4FIP - chains B and C of the 8 polymer chains in the assembly; structure by X-ray diffraction, 2.69 A resolution.

[Chain B]
Molecule: Protein SUS1
From: Saccharomyces cerevisiae
Reference sequence: Q6WNK7 (SUS1_YEAST); residue numbers follow UniProt; this construct covers 1-96
Amino-acid sequence (96 residues; numbered 1 to 96; the number before each row is that of its first residue):
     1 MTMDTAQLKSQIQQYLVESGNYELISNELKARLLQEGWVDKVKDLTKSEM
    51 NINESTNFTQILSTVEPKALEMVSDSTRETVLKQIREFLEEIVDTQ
Unresolved in the structure: 1-5, 96

[Chain C]
Molecule: SAGA-associated factor 11
From: Saccharomyces cerevisiae
Reference sequence: Q03067 (SGF11_YEAST); residues 1-72 here = UniProt positions 1-72
Amino-acid sequence (72 residues; each row starts with the number of its first residue):
     1 MTEETITIDSISNGILNNLLTTLIQDIVARETTQQQLLKTRYPDLRSYYF
    51 DPNGSLDINGLQKQQESSQYIH
Unresolved in the structure: 1-4, 46-72
From the paper describing this entry:
  - conformationally variable residues (order/disorder transition): Arg-46 to His-72

[How chain B and chain C interact]
Pairs across the interface (54):
  Lys-9(B) / Gly-14(C)
  Lys-9(B) / Asn-18(C)  hydrogen bond
  Ile-12(B) / Ile-11(C)  hydrophobic
  Ile-12(B) / Ile-15(C)  hydrophobic
  Gln-13(B) / Asn-18(C)
  Tyr-22(B) / Leu-19(C)
  Ile-25(B) / Leu-19(C)  hydrophobic
  Ser-26(B) / Leu-19(C)
  Leu-29(B) / Leu-19(C)  hydrophobic
  Lys-30(B) / Leu-23(C)
  Leu-33(B) / Leu-20(C)  hydrophobic
  Leu-33(B) / Leu-23(C)  hydrophobic
  Trp-38(B) / Leu-23(C)  hydrophobic
  Trp-38(B) / Ile-24(C)  hydrophobic
  Trp-38(B) / Ile-27(C)  hydrophobic
  Val-39(B) / Ile-27(C)  hydrophobic
  Val-42(B) / Ile-27(C)  hydrophobic
  Lys-43(B) / Ile-27(C)
  Lys-43(B) / Glu-31(C)
  Thr-46(B) / Val-28(C)
  Thr-46(B) / Glu-31(C)
  Lys-47(B) / Glu-31(C)  salt bridge
  Met-50(B) / Glu-31(C)
  Met-50(B) / Thr-32(C)
  Met-50(B) / Gln-35(C)
  Thr-56(B) / Thr-32(C)
  Thr-56(B) / Gln-35(C)
  Thr-56(B) / Gln-36(C)
  Thr-56(B) / Lys-39(C)
  Phe-58(B) / Gln-25(C)
  Phe-58(B) / Val-28(C)  hydrophobic
  Phe-58(B) / Ala-29(C)
  Leu-62(B) / Gln-25(C)
  Val-65(B) / Val-28(C)  hydrophobic
  Glu-66(B) / Thr-21(C)
  Glu-66(B) / Ile-24(C)
  Glu-66(B) / Gln-25(C)
  Ala-69(B) / Ile-24(C)  hydrophobic
  Leu-70(B) / Leu-20(C)  hydrophobic
  Leu-70(B) / Thr-21(C)
  Leu-70(B) / Ile-24(C)  hydrophobic
  Arg-78(B) / Leu-20(C)
  Leu-82(B) / Asn-13(C)
  Leu-82(B) / Leu-16(C)  hydrophobic
  Ile-85(B) / Ser-12(C)
  Ile-85(B) / Ile-15(C)  hydrophobic
  Arg-86(B) / Ile-8(C)
  Arg-86(B) / Asp-9(C)
  Arg-86(B) / Ser-12(C)
  Leu-89(B) / Ile-8(C)
  Leu-89(B) / Ile-11(C)  hydrophobic
  Leu-89(B) / Ser-12(C)
  Glu-90(B) / Ile-8(C)
  Val-93(B) / Ile-8(C)  hydrophobic
Interface residues without a listed pair, chain B (35 interface residues in all): Leu-16, Glu-54, Ile-61, Val-73, Val-81
Interface residues without a listed pair, chain C (24 interface residues in all): Asn-17

[In short]
Chain B and chain C form an interface of 35 and 24 residues respectively, with 1 hydrogen bond and 1 salt
bridge. Polar contacts include Lys-47(B)/Glu-31(C) and Lys-9(B)/Asn-18(C). The paper reports conformational
variability at Arg-46(C).
Chain B is Protein SUS1 and chain C is SAGA-associated factor 11, both from Saccharomyces cerevisiae; the
structure, Structure of the SAGA Ubp8(S144N)/Sgf11(1-72, Delta-ZnF)/Sus1/Sgf73 DUB module, was determined by
X-ray diffraction together with 4FJC and 4FK5 from the same study.
